PDB entry 8K49 | electron microscopy, 2.90 A resolution | chains H and J of the 23 polymer chains in the assembly

# Chain H (and J)
Molecule: VP8
Source organism: Banna virus
Notes: chain J of this document is another copy of the same molecule, construct and numbering; everything in this record applies to it too
UniProtKB: W0G587 (W0G587_9REOV); numbering as in UniProt (aligned over 1-302)
Sequence (302 residues; each row starts with the number of its first residue):
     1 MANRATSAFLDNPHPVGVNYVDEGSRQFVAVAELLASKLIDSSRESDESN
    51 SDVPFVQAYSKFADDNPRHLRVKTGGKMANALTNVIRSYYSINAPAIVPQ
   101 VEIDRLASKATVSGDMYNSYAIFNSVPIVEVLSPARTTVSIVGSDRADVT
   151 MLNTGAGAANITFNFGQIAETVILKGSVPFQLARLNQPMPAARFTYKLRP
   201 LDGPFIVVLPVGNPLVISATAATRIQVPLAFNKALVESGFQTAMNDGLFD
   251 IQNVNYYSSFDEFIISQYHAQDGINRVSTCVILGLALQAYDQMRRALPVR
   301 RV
Disordered / not traced: 1, 301-302
Construct notes: conflict Arg136 (Gln in W0G587), Leu185 (Met in W0G587), Ser266 (Ala in W0G587)

# Chain H / chain J interface
Contacting residue pairs - 20 pairs, chain H then chain J:
  Ser46(H) with Arg68(J)
  Asn50(H) with Arg68(J), hydrogen bond
  Ser51(H) with Arg68(J)
  Asp52(H) with Arg68(J), salt bridge; His69(J), hydrogen bond (side chain-backbone)
  Phe55(H) with Leu70(J), hydrophobic
  Pro67(H) with His69(J)
  Arg68(H) with Asn50(J), hydrogen bond (side chain-backbone); Ser51(J); Asp52(J), salt bridge
  His69(H) with Asp52(J), hydrogen bond (backbone-side chain); Val56(J); Pro67(J); His69(J); Lys73(J), hydrogen bond (backbone-side chain)
  Leu70(H) with Ser46(J); Asp52(J)
  Val72(H) with Arg300(J)
  Lys73(H) with His69(J)
  Ala296(H) with Leu70(J)
Interface residues without a listed pair, chain H (16 interface residues in all): Ser43, Val56, Thr74, Pro298
Interface residues without a listed pair, chain J (13 interface residues in all): Ser43, Phe55

# In short
16 residues of chain H and 13 residues of chain J are in contact, with 5 hydrogen bonds and 2 salt bridges.
Among the polar pairs are Asp52(H)-Arg68(J), Asn50(H)-Arg68(J) and Asp52(H)-His69(J).
Chain H and chain J are both VP8 (Banna virus); the structure, Structure of partial Banna virus, was
determined by electron microscopy, deposited together with 8K42, 8K43 and 8K4A.
